4HEB - chains A and B; structure by X-ray diffraction, 2.26 A resolution.

[Chain A (and B)]
Protein: Septum formation protein Maf
From: Bacillus subtilis
Notes: chain B of this document is another copy of the same molecule, construct and numbering; everything in this record applies to it too
Reference sequence: Q02169 (MAF_BACSU); residues 1-189 here = UniProt positions 1-189
Amino-acid sequence (210 residues; row label = number of the first residue in the row; numbers below 1 keep their minus sign (Met-20 is residue -20)):
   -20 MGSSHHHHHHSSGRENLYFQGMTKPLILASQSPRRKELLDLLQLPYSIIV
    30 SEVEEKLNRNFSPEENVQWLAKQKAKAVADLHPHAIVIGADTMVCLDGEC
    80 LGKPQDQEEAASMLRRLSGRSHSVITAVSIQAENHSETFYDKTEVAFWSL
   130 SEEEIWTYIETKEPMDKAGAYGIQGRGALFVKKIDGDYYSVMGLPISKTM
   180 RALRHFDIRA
Unresolved in the structure: -20 to 2, 33, 186-189 (chain B: -20 to 1, 33-36, 189)
Sequence notes: expression tag (-20 to 0)
UniProt features mapped onto this chain:
  - active site: Asp70 (Proton acceptor)
  - site (Important for substrate specificity): Arg13, Thr71, Gln153
  - mutagenesis: Arg14 (R14A: Loss of activity), Glu34 (E34A: Loss of activity), Lys53 (K53A: Loss of activity), Asp70 (D70A: Loss of activity), Lys82 (K82A: Loss of activity)
Disulfide bonds: Cys74-Cys79
From the paper describing this entry:
  - catalytic residues: Asp70 (proposed by the authors, not directly observed)
  - mutagenesis - R14A, K53A, D70A, K82A: abolished catalytic activity
  - binding site for unknown atom or ion: Ser9, Arg14, Lys53
  - mutagenesis - E34A: decreased catalytic activity
  - conformationally variable residues (side-chain flip): Arg13
  - specificity-determining residues: Arg13, Thr71, Ile152, Gln153 (proposed by the authors, not directly observed)
  - binding site for unknown atom or ion: Ser11, Ile152, Gln153 (from molecular simulation)
  - self-association interface (contacts with another copy of this molecule): Arg155 to Arg183

[Chain A / chain B interface]
Residue-residue contacts - 47 pairs, chain A then chain B:
  Leu20(A) - Gly154(B)
  Leu20(A) - Arg155(B)  hydrogen bond (backbone-side chain)
  Leu21(A) - Leu158(B)  hydrophobic
  Gln22(A) - Arg155(B)
  Trp127(A) - Ser176(B)  hydrogen bond
  Trp127(A) - Lys177(B)
  Trp127(A) - Arg180(B)
  Glu133(A) - Arg183(B)  salt bridge
  Ile152(A) - Tyr168(B)  hydrogen bond (backbone-side chain)
  Gln153(A) - Tyr168(B)
  Gly154(A) - Leu20(B)
  Arg155(A) - Leu20(B)  hydrogen bond (side chain-backbone)
  Arg155(A) - Leu21(B)  hydrogen bond (side chain-backbone)
  Arg155(A) - Gln22(B)  hydrogen bond
  Ala157(A) - Tyr168(B)  hydrophobic
  Ala157(A) - Ser176(B)
  Leu158(A) - Leu21(B)  hydrophobic
  Leu158(A) - Ile175(B)  hydrophobic
  Leu158(A) - Ser176(B)
  Leu158(A) - Met179(B)  hydrophobic
  Val160(A) - Ser176(B)  hydrogen bond (backbone-side chain)
  Lys162(A) - Asp164(B)  salt bridge
  Lys162(A) - Gly165(B)
  Ile163(A) - Ile163(B)
  Ile163(A) - Asp164(B)
  Ile163(A) - Gly165(B)  hydrogen bond (backbone-backbone)
  Asp164(A) - Lys162(B)  salt bridge
  Asp164(A) - Ile163(B)
  Asp164(A) - Asp164(B)
  Gly165(A) - Lys162(B)
  Gly165(A) - Ile163(B)  hydrogen bond (backbone-backbone)
  Tyr167(A) - Tyr167(B)  hydrophobic
  Tyr167(A) - Tyr168(B)  hydrogen bond
  Tyr168(A) - Ile152(B)  hydrogen bond (side chain-backbone)
  Tyr168(A) - Gln153(B)
  Tyr168(A) - Ala157(B)  hydrophobic
  Tyr168(A) - Tyr167(B)  hydrogen bond
  Ile175(A) - Leu158(B)  hydrophobic
  Ser176(A) - Trp127(B)  hydrogen bond
  Ser176(A) - Ala157(B)
  Ser176(A) - Leu158(B)
  Ser176(A) - Val160(B)  hydrogen bond (side chain-backbone)
  Lys177(A) - Trp127(B)
  Met179(A) - Leu158(B)  hydrophobic
  Arg180(A) - Trp127(B)
  Arg180(A) - Ser128(B)  hydrogen bond (side chain-backbone)
  Arg180(A) - Leu158(B)  hydrogen bond (side chain-backbone)
Also at the interface, not in a pair above, chain A (24 interface residues in all): Lys161
Also at the interface, not in a pair above, chain B (25 interface residues in all): Leu129

[In short]
24 residues of chain A and 25 residues of chain B are in contact, with 16 hydrogen bonds and 3 salt bridges.
Polar contacts include Glu133(A)-Arg183(B), Lys162(A)-Asp164(B) and Leu20(A)-Arg155(B). The paper reports the
catalytic residue Asp70(A); R14A, K53A and D70A of chain A, among others, abolish catalytic activity; 5
substitutions were tested in all.
Chain A and chain B are both Septum formation protein Maf (Bacillus subtilis); the structure, The Crystal
structure of Maf protein of Bacillus subtilis, was determined by X-ray diffraction together with 4LU1, 4JHC
and 2P5X from the same study.
